PDB entry 7T0L | X-ray diffraction, 3.00 A resolution | chains A and L of the 5 polymer chains in the assembly

# Chain A
Protein: MHC class I antigen
Organism: Homo sapiens
Reference sequence: A3F718 (A3F718_HUMAN); residues 1-276 here correspond to UniProt positions 11-286 (UniProt number = residue number + 10)
Chain sequence (276 residues; row label = number of the first residue in the row):
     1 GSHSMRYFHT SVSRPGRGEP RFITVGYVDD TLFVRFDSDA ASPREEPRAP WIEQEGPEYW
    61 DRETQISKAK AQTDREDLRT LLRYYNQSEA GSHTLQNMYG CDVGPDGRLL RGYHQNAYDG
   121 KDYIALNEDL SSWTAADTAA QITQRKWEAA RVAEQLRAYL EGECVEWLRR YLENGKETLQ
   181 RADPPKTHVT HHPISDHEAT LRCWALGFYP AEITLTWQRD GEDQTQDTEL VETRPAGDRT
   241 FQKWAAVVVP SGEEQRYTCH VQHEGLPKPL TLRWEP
Disulfides: Cys101-Cys164, Cys203-Cys259
Sequence notes: engineered mutation Ser67 (Cys77 in A3F718); conflict Asn116 (Asp126 in A3F718)

# Chain L
Protein: Light chain kappa
Organism: Mus musculus
Chain sequence (211 residues; each row starts with the number of its first residue):
     2 SIVMTQTPKF LLVSAGDRVT ITCKASQSVS NDVAWYQQKP GQSPKLLIYY ASNRYTGVPD
    62 RFTGSGYGTD FTFTISTVQA EDLAVYFCQQ DYSSPPWTFG GGTKLEIRRA DAAPTVSIFP
   122 PSSEQLTSGG ASVVCFLNNF YPKDINVKWK IDGSERQNGV LNSWTDQDSK DSTYSMSSTL
   182 TLTKDEYERH NSYTCEATHK TSTSPIVKSF N
Disulfides: Cys24-Cys89, Cys136-Cys196

# How chain A and chain L interact
Contacting residue pairs (8):
  Gln87(A) with Tyr68(L)
  Lys121(A) with Ser31(L); Asn32(L); Asp33(L), salt bridge; Tyr51(L)
  Ala136(A) with Tyr50(L), hydrogen bond (backbone-side chain)
  Asp137(A) with Asn54(L)
  Thr138(A) with Asn54(L), hydrogen bond (backbone-side chain)
Other interface residues (no listed pair), chain A (7 interface residues in all): Tyr85, Asp122

# Overview
Chain A and chain L each contribute 7 residues to their interface, with 2 hydrogen bonds and 1 salt bridge.
Polar contacts include Lys121(A)-Asp33(L), Ala136(A)-Tyr50(L) and Thr138(A)-Asn54(L).
Chain A is MHC class I antigen (Homo sapiens) and chain L is Light chain kappa (Mus musculus); the structure,
HLA-B*27:05 in complex with the pan-HLA-Ia monoclonal antibody W6/32, was determined by X-ray diffraction.
